3BIW - chains A and E of the 4 polymer chains in the assembly; structure by X-ray diffraction, 3.50 A resolution.

== Chain A ==
Name: Neuroligin-1
From: Rattus norvegicus
Notes: fragment: extracellular esterase domain of Neuroligin-1
UniProtKB: Q62765 (NLGN1_RAT); numbering as in UniProt; present here: 46-164, 185-297, 306-638
Amino-acid sequence (574 residues; numbered 43 to 644; 28 numbers in that range are skipped by the numbering (no residue carries them; nothing is unmodelled there); the number before each row is that of its first residue):
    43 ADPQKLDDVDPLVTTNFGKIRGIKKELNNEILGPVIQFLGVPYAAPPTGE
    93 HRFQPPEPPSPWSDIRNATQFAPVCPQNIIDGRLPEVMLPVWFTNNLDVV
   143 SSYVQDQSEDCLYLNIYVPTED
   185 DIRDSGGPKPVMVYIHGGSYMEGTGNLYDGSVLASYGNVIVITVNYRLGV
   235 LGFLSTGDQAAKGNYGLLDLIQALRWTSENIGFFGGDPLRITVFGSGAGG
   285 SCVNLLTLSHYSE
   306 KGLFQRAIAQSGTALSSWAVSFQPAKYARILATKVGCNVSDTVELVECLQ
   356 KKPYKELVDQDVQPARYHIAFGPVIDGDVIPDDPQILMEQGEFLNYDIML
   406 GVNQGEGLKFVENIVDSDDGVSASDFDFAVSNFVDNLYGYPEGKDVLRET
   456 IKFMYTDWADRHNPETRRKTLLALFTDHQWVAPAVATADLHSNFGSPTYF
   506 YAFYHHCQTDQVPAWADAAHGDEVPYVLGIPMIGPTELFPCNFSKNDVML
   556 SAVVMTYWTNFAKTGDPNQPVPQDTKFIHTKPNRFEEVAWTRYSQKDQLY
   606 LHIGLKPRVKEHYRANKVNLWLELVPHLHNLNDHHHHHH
Not modelled in the structure: 43-51, 163-164, 185, 445-450, 577-591, 637-644
Sequence notes: expression tag (43-45, 639-644)
Disulfide bonds: Cys117-Cys153, Cys342-Cys353, Cys512-Cys546
Glycans and other covalent adducts: N-acetylglucosamine (NAG) linked to Asn109, Asn343, Asn547
Curated features (UniProtKB/Swiss-Prot):
  - glycosylation (N-linked (GlcNAc...) asparagine): Asn109 (complex), Asn343 (complex), Asn547

== Chain E ==
Name: Neurexin-1-beta
From: Rattus norvegicus
Notes: fragment: extracellular LNS domain of Neurexin-1beta
UniProtKB: Q63373 (NRX1B_RAT); residue numbers follow UniProt; this construct covers 47-200, 232-299
Amino-acid sequence (243 residues; row label = number of the first residue in the row; note: 30 numbers in that range are skipped by the numbering (no residue carries them; nothing is unmodelled there)):
    33 GSPGISGGGGGILEASSLGAHHIHHFHGSSKHHSVPIAIYRSPASLRGGH
    83 AGTTYIFSKGGGQITYKWPPNDRPSTRADRLAIGFSTVQKEAVLVRVDSS
   133 SGLGDYLELHIHQGKIGVKFNVGTDDIAIEESNAIINDGKYHVVRFTRSG
   183 GNATLQVDSWPVIERYPA
   231 GRQLTIFNSQATIIIGGKEQGQPFQGQLSGLYYNGLKVLNMAAENDANIA
   281 IVGNVRLVGEVPSSMTTESHHHHHH
Not modelled in the structure: 33-81, 289-305
Sequence notes: expression tag (33-46, 300-305)
Glycans and other covalent adducts: N-acetylglucosamine (NAG) linked to Asn184
Metal / ion sites: Ca2+: Asp137, Val154, Ile236, Asn238
Curated features (UniProtKB/Swiss-Prot):
  - region: Gly231 (Essential for interaction with CBLN1)
  - binding site (Ca(2+)): Asp137, Val154, Ile236, Asn238
  - glycosylation: Asn184 (N-linked (GlcNAc...) asparagine)

== Chain A / chain E interface ==
Residue-residue contacts (22; chain A residue first):
  His294(A) - Arg109(E)  hydrogen bond (backbone-side chain)
  Lys306(A) - Pro106(E)
  Lys306(A) - Ser107(E)  hydrogen bond (side chain-backbone)
  Asp387(A) - Arg232(E)  salt bridge
  Gln395(A) - Leu234(E)
  Gly396(A) - Asn238(E)  hydrogen bond (backbone-side chain)
  Glu397(A) - Leu234(E)
  Glu397(A) - Thr235(E)  hydrogen bond (side chain-backbone)
  Glu397(A) - Ile236(E)  hydrogen bond (side chain-backbone)
  Phe398(A) - Ile236(E)
  Leu399(A) - Ser107(E)
  Leu399(A) - Thr108(E)
  Leu399(A) - Ile236(E)
  Asn400(A) - Arg105(E)  hydrogen bond (side chain-backbone)
  Asn400(A) - Pro106(E)
  Asn400(A) - Ser107(E)  hydrogen bond (side chain-backbone)
  Asn498(A) - Leu135(E)
  Phe499(A) - Leu135(E)  hydrophobic
  Phe499(A) - Asn238(E)
  Phe499(A) - Ser239(E)
  Pro502(A) - Asn103(E)
  Arg597(A) - Asn103(E)  hydrogen bond
Also at the interface, not in a pair above, chain A (17 interface residues in all): Ser293, Ser296, Pro386, Gly500

== Overview ==
17 residues of chain A face 13 of chain E across their interface, with 8 hydrogen bonds and 1 salt bridge.
Polar pairs include Asp387(A)-Arg232(E), His294(A)-Arg109(E) and Lys306(A)-Ser107(E). N-acetylglucosamine is
covalently linked to Asn109(A), Asn343(A) and Asn547(A). N-acetylglucosamine is covalently linked to
Asn184(E).
Here chain A is Neuroligin-1 and chain E is Neurexin-1-beta, both from Rattus norvegicus. Entry 3BIW (Crystal
structure of the Neuroligin-1/Neurexin-1beta synaptic adhesion complex) was determined by X-ray diffraction
(same publication as 3BIX).
